2I04 - chains B and D of the 4 polymer chains in the assembly; structure by X-ray diffraction, 2.15 A resolution.

[Chain B]
Name: Membrane-associated guanylate kinase, WW and PDZ domain-containing protein 1
From: Mus musculus
Notes: fragment: PDZ1 domain
UniProt: Q6RHR9 (MAGI1_MOUSE); residues 451-534 here correspond to UniProt positions 463-546 (UniProt number = residue number + 12)
Amino-acid sequence (85 residues; row label = number of the first residue in the row):
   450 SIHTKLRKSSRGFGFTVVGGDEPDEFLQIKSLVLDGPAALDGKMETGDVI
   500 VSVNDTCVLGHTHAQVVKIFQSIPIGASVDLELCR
Construct notes: cloning artifact (450)

[Chain D]
Name: peptide E6
UniProt: P06463 (VE6_HPV18); residues 2000-2006 here correspond to UniProt positions 152-158 (UniProt number = residue number - 1848)
Amino-acid sequence (7 residues; row label = number of the first residue in the row):
  2000 RRRETQV
Curated features (UniProtKB/Swiss-Prot):
  - motif: T2004 to V2006 (PDZ-binding domain)

[How chain B and chain D interact]
Residue-residue contacts - 24 pairs, chain B then chain D:
  R460(B) - Q2005(D)
  G461(B) - V2006(D)
  F462(B) - V2006(D)  hydrogen bond (backbone-backbone)
  G463(B) - V2006(D)  hydrogen bond (backbone-backbone)
  F464(B) - Q2005(D)
  F464(B) - V2006(D)  hydrogen bond (backbone-backbone)
  T465(B) - E2003(D)  hydrogen bond
  T465(B) - T2004(D)
  T465(B) - Q2005(D)
  V466(B) - R2002(D)
  V466(B) - E2003(D)
  V466(B) - T2004(D)  hydrogen bond (backbone-backbone)
  V467(B) - R2001(D)
  V467(B) - R2002(D)
  V467(B) - E2003(D)
  G468(B) - R2001(D)
  D470(B) - R2001(D)
  Q477(B) - R2001(D)  hydrogen bond
  K479(B) - E2003(D)
  S480(B) - E2003(D)
  V482(B) - Q2005(D)
  H512(B) - R2002(D)
  H512(B) - T2004(D)  hydrogen bond
  V516(B) - T2004(D)
Other interface residues (no listed pair), chain B (17 interface residues in all): F519
Interface features reported in the paper:
  - interface residues, chain B: T465(B), Q477(B)
  - hot spots on chain D (mutagenesis) - R2002G: decreased binding to MAGI-1 PDZ domain 1

[In short]
17 residues of chain B and 6 residues of chain D are in contact; the contacts include 7 hydrogen bonds. Polar
pairs include F462(B)-V2006(D), T465(B)-E2003(D) and Q477(B)-R2001(D). The paper reports that R2002G of chain
D reduces binding to MAGI-1 PDZ domain 1; interface residues T465(B) and Q477(B).
Here chain B is Membrane-associated guanylate kinase, WW and PDZ domain-containing protein 1 (Mus musculus)
and chain D is peptide E6. Entry 2I04 (X-ray crystal structure of MAGI-1 PDZ1 bound to the C-terminal peptide
of HPV18 E6) was determined by X-ray diffraction, deposited together with 2I0I and 2I0L.
